Entry 8VPK (electron microscopy, 2.63 A resolution); this record covers chains A and K of the 35 polymer chains in the assembly.

# Chain A
Molecule: 23S ribosomal RNA
Organism: Mycolicibacterium smegmatis MC2 155
Sequence (3120 nucleotides; each row starts with the number of its first residue):
     1 UAAGUGUUUAAGGGCGCAUGGUGGAUGCCUUGGCACUGGGAGCCGAUGAA
    51 GGACGUAGGAGGCUGCGAUAAGCCUCGGGGAGCUGUCAACCGAGCGUUGA
   101 UCCGAGGAUGUCCGAAUGGGGAAACCCGGCACGAGUGAUGUCGUGUCACC
   151 AGGCGCUGAAUAUAUAGGCGUCUGGGGGGAACGCGGGGAAGUGAAACAUC
   201 UCAGUACCCGUAGGAAGAGAAAACAAAAUGUGAUUCCGUGAGUAGUGGCG
   251 AGCGAAAGCGGAGGAUGGCUAAACCGUAUGCAUGUGAUACCGGGUAGGGG
   301 UUGUGUGUGCGGGGUUGUGGGACCUAUCUUUCCGGCUCUACCUGGCUGGA
   351 GGGCAGUGAGAAAAUGUUGUGGUUAGCGGAAAUGGCUUGGGAUGGCCUGC
   401 CGUAGACGGUGAGAGCCCGGUACGUGAAAACCCGACGUCUGUCUUGAUGG
   451 UGUUCCCGAGUAGCAGCGGGCCCGUGGAAUCUGCUGUGAAUCUGCCGGGA
   501 CCACCCGGUAAGCCUGAAUACUUCCCAGUGACCGAUAGCGGAUUAGUACC
   551 GUGAGGGAAUGGUGAAAAGUACCCCGGGAGGGGAGUGAAAGAGUACCUGA
   601 AACCGUGCGCUUACAAUCCGUCAGAGCCCUCGACGUGUCGUGGGGUGAUG
   651 GCGUGCCUUUUGAAGAAUGAGCCUGCGAGUCAGGGACAUGUCGCGAGGUU
   701 AACCCGGGUGGGGUAGCCGCAGCGAAAGCGAGUCUGAAUAGGGCGUAUCC
   751 ACACAAGAGUGUGUGGUGUAGUGGUGUGUUCUGGACCCGAAGCGGAGUGA
   801 UCUACCCAUGGCCAGGGUGAAGCGCGGGUAAGACCGCGUGGAGGCCCGAA
   851 CCCACUUAGGUUGAAGACUGAGGGGAUGAGCUGUGGGUAGGGGUGAAAGG
   901 CCAAUCAAACUCCGUGAUAGCUGGUUCUCCCCGAAAUGCAUUUAGGUGCA
   951 GCGUCGCAUGUUUCUUGCCGGAGGUAGAGCUACUGGAUGGCCGAUGGGCC
  1001 CCACAGGGUUACUGACGUCAGCCAAACUCCGAAUGCCGGUAAGUCCAAGA
  1051 GUGCGGCAGUGAGACGGCGGGGGAUAAGCUCCGUGCGUCGAGAGGGAAAC
  1101 AGCCCAGAUCGCCGGCUAAGGCCCCUAAGCGUGUGCUAAGUGGAAAAGGA
  1151 UGUGCAGUCGCGAAGACAACCAGGAGGUUGGCUUAGAAGCAGCCACCCUU
  1201 GAAAGAGUGCGUAAUAGCUCACUGGUCAAGUGAUUGUGCGCCGAUAAUGU
  1251 AGCGGGGCUCAAGCACACCGCCGAAGCCGCGGCAGCCAACGUGUUGGCUG
  1301 GGUAGGGGAGCGUCCUGCAUCCGGUGAAGCCGCCGAGUGAUCGAGUGGUG
  1351 GAGGGUGUGGGAGUGAGAAUGCAGGCAUGAGUAGCGAUUAGGCAAGUGAG
  1401 AACCUUGCCCGCCGAAAGACCAAGGGUUCCUGGGCCAGGCCAGUCCGCCC
  1451 AGGGUGAGUCGGGACCUAAGGCGAGGCCGACAGGCGUAGUCGAUGGACAA
  1501 CGGGUUGAUAUUCCCGUACCCGUGUAUGUGCGUCCAUGAUGAAUCAGCGG
  1551 UACUAACCAUCCAAAACCACCGUGACCGCACCUUUCGGGGUGUGGCGUUG
  1601 GUGGGGCUGCAUGGGACCUUCGUUGGUAGUAGUCAAGCGAUGGGGUGACG
  1651 CAGGAAGGUAGCCGUACCGGUCAGUGGUAAUACCGGGGUAAGCCUGUAGG
  1701 GAGUCAGAUAGGUAAAUCCGUCUGGCAUAUAUCCUGAGAGGUGAUGCAUA
  1751 GCCGAGUGAGGCGAAUUCGGUGAUCCUAUGCUGCCGAGAAAAGCCUCUAG
  1801 CGAGGACAUACACGGCCCGUACCCCAAACCAACACAGGUGGUCAGGUAGA
  1851 GAAUACUAAGGCGUACGAGUGAACUAUGGUUAAGGAACUCGGCAAAAUGC
  1901 CCCCGUAACUUCGGGAGAAGGGGGACCCACAUGGCGUGUAAGCCUUUACG
  1951 GCCCAAGCGUGAGUGGGUGGCACAAACCAGUGAGAAGCGACUGUUUACUA
  2001 AAAACACAGGUCCGUGCGAAGUCGCAAGACGAUGUAUACGGACUGACGCC
  2051 UGCCCGGUGCUGGAAGGUUAAGAGGACCCGUUAACUCCCUUUGGGGGUGA
  2101 AGCGGAGAAUUUAAGCCCCAGUAAACGGCGGUGGUAACUAUAACCAUCCU
  2151 AAGGUAGCGAAAUUCCUUGUCGGGUAAGUUCCGACCUGCACGAAUGGCGU
  2201 AACGACUUCUCAACUGUCUCAACCAUAGACUCGGCGAAAUUGCACUACGA
  2251 GUAAAGAUGCUCGUUACGCGCGGCAGGACGAAAAGACCCCGGGACCUUCA
  2301 CUACAACUUGGUAUUGGUGCUCGAUACGGUUUGUGUAGGAUAGGUGGGAG
  2351 ACUGUGAAGCUCACACGCCAGUGUGGGUGGAGUCGUUGUUGAAAUACCAC
  2401 UCUGAUCGUAUUGGGCCUCUAACCUCGGACCGUAUAUCCGGUUCAGGGAC
  2451 AGUGCCUGGUGGGUAGUUUAACUGGGGCGGUUGCCUCCUAAAAUGUAACG
  2501 GAGGCGCCCAAAGGUUCCCUCAACCUGGACGGCAAUCAGGUGUUGAGUGU
  2551 AAGUGCACAAGGGAGCUUGACUGCGAGACGGACAUGUCGAGCAGGGACGA
  2601 AAGUCGGGACUAGUGAUCCGGCACCUCUGAGUGGAAGGGGUGUCGCUCAA
  2651 CGGAUAAAAGGUACCCCGGGGAUAACAGGCUGAUCUUCCCCAAGAGUCCA
  2701 UAUCGACGGGAUGGUUUGGCACCUCGAUGUCGGCUCGUCGCAUCCUGGGG
  2751 CUGGAGCAGGUCCCAAGGGUUGGGCUGUUCGCCCAUUAAAGCGGCACGCG
  2801 AGCUGGGUUUAGAACGUCGUGAGACAGUUCGGUCUCUAUCCGCCGCGCGC
  2851 GUCAGAAGCUUGAGGAAACCUGUCCCUAGUACGAGAGGACCGGGACGGAC
  2901 GAACCUCUGGUAUACCAGUUGUCCCACCAGGGGCACGGCUGGAUAGCCAC
  2951 GUUCGGACAGGAUAACCGCUGAAAGCAUCUAAGCGGGAAACCUCUUCCAA
  3001 GACCAGGCUUCUCACCCUCUAGGAGGGAUAAGGCCCCCCGCAGACCACGG
  3051 GAUUGAUAGACCAGACCUGGAAGCCUAGUAAUAGGUGCAGGGAACUGGCA
  3101 CUAACCGGCCGAAAACUUAC
Not modelled in the structure: 1, 1546-1619, 2056-2152
Small-molecule neighbours: erythromycin a (ERY): U861, A2282, A2283, A2286, A2727, G2729, U2833, C2834, U2835
Reported in the primary citation:
  - binding site for erythromycin a: A2282, U2835

# Chain K
Name: 50S Ribosomal Protein L13
Organism: Mycolicibacterium smegmatis MC2 155
UniProt: A0QSP8 (RL13_MYCS2); residue numbers follow UniProt; this construct covers 1-147
Sequence (147 residues; each row starts with the number of its first residue):
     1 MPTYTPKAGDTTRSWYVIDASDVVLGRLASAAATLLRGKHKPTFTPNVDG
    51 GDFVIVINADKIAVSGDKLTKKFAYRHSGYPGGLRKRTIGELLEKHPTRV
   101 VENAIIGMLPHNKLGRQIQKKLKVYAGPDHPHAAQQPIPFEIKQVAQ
Not modelled in the structure: 1

# Interface between chain A and chain K
Residue-residue contacts - 117 pairs, chain A then chain K:
  A3(A) / Pro-131(K)  sugar contact
  A3(A) / His-132(K)  hydrogen bond to the sugar
  A3(A) / Ala-134(K)  base contact
  A3(A) / Gln-135(K)  hydrogen bond to the sugar
  G4(A) / Trp-15(K)  sugar contact
  G4(A) / Phe-53(K)  phosphate contact
  G4(A) / His-132(K)  sugar contact
  G4(A) / Gln-135(K)  hydrogen bond to the sugar
  U5(A) / Phe-53(K)  sugar contact
  C614(A) / Arg-116(K)  hydrogen bond to the phosphate
  A615(A) / Lys-113(K)  phosphate contact
  A615(A) / Arg-116(K)  salt bridge to the phosphate
  A616(A) / Lys-113(K)  phosphate contact
  A623(A) / Asn-47(K)  base contact
  G624(A) / Thr-5(K)  phosphate contact
  G624(A) / Asn-47(K)  sugar contact
  A625(A) / Thr-5(K)  sugar contact
  A625(A) / Pro-6(K)  sugar contact
  A625(A) / Lys-7(K)  salt bridge to the phosphate
  A625(A) / Ala-8(K)  hydrogen bond to the phosphate
  G626(A) / Lys-7(K)  salt bridge to the phosphate
  G626(A) / Ala-8(K)  hydrogen bond to the phosphate
  A648(A) / Asn-47(K)  base contact
  U649(A) / Asn-47(K)  hydrogen bond to the sugar
  U649(A) / Lys-113(K)  salt bridge to the phosphate
  U649(A) / Leu-114(K)  hydrogen bond to the phosphate
  U649(A) / Gln-117(K)  sugar contact
  G650(A) / Pro-46(K)  sugar contact
  G650(A) / Asn-47(K)  sugar contact
  G650(A) / Asn-112(K)  hydrogen bond to the phosphate
  G650(A) / Lys-113(K)  hydrogen bond to the phosphate
  G650(A) / Leu-114(K)  hydrogen bond to the phosphate
  G651(A) / Asn-112(K)  hydrogen bond to the phosphate
  C1113(A) / Pro-2(K)  base contact
  C1113(A) / Thr-3(K)  hydrogen bond to the base
  C1123(A) / Ser-30(K)  hydrogen bond to the base
  C1124(A) / Ser-30(K)  sugar contact
  C1124(A) / Ala-33(K)  sugar contact
  C1124(A) / Thr-34(K)  sugar contact
  C1124(A) / Met-108(K)  hydrogen bond to the sugar
  C1125(A) / Arg-37(K)  salt bridge to the phosphate
  C1125(A) / Lys-39(K)  salt bridge to the phosphate
  C1125(A) / Met-108(K)  sugar contact
  C1125(A) / Leu-109(K)  sugar contact
  C1125(A) / Pro-110(K)  sugar contact
  A1127(A) / Lys-39(K)  salt bridge to the phosphate
  G1129(A) / Gln-147(K)  hydrogen bond to the sugar
  C1130(A) / Arg-27(K)  hydrogen bond to the base
  C1130(A) / Ile-142(K)  hydrogen bond to the base
  C1130(A) / Lys-143(K)  base contact
  C1130(A) / Gln-144(K)  sugar contact
  C1130(A) / Val-145(K)  phosphate contact
  G1131(A) / Gln-144(K)  hydrogen bond to the phosphate
  G1131(A) / Gln-147(K)  sugar contact
  G1140(A) / Lys-68(K)  hydrogen bond to the base
  G1140(A) / Lys-71(K)  salt bridge to the phosphate
  G1249(A) / His-77(K)  stacking on the base
  G1249(A) / Pro-81(K)  phosphate contact
  G1249(A) / Gly-82(K)  hydrogen bond to the phosphate
  G1249(A) / Gly-83(K)  phosphate contact
  G1249(A) / Leu-84(K)  sugar contact
  U1250(A) / Tyr-75(K)  sugar contact
  U1250(A) / Leu-84(K)  sugar contact
  G1255(A) / Gly-107(K)  hydrogen bond to the base
  G1255(A) / Met-108(K)  base contact
  G1256(A) / Ser-30(K)  base contact
  G1256(A) / Asn-103(K)  sugar contact
  G1256(A) / Ala-104(K)  hydrogen bond to the sugar
  G1256(A) / Gly-107(K)  sugar contact
  G1256(A) / Met-108(K)  hydrogen bond to the sugar
  G1257(A) / Leu-25(K)  sugar contact
  G1257(A) / Gly-26(K)  hydrogen bond to the phosphate
  G1257(A) / Lys-72(K)  salt bridge to the phosphate
  G1257(A) / Asn-103(K)  phosphate contact
  G1257(A) / Ala-104(K)  phosphate contact
  G1257(A) / Met-108(K)  sugar contact
  C1258(A) / Val-24(K)  phosphate contact
  C1258(A) / Leu-25(K)  hydrogen bond to the phosphate
  C1258(A) / Gly-26(K)  hydrogen bond to the phosphate
  C1258(A) / Lys-68(K)  salt bridge to the phosphate
  U1259(A) / Val-24(K)  phosphate contact
  U1259(A) / Ser-65(K)  base contact
  U1259(A) / Gly-66(K)  base contact
  U1259(A) / Lys-68(K)  salt bridge to the phosphate
  C1260(A) / Asp-22(K)  hydrogen bond to the base
  C1260(A) / Val-24(K)  base contact
  C1260(A) / Arg-27(K)  hydrogen bond to the sugar
  C1260(A) / Ser-65(K)  hydrogen bond to the phosphate
  A1262(A) / Gly-26(K)  hydrogen bond to the base
  A1262(A) / Arg-27(K)  base contact
  A1262(A) / Ser-30(K)  hydrogen bond to the base
  G2263(A) / His-111(K)  salt bridge to the phosphate
  U2264(A) / His-111(K)  salt bridge to the phosphate
  U2265(A) / Arg-76(K)  salt bridge to the phosphate
  U2738(A) / Pro-81(K)  phosphate contact
  C2739(A) / Pro-81(K)  phosphate contact
  C2739(A) / Gly-82(K)  phosphate contact
  A2863(A) / His-96(K)  sugar contact
  A2863(A) / Arg-99(K)  hydrogen bond to the phosphate
  G2864(A) / Arg-76(K)  hydrogen bond to the phosphate
  G2864(A) / Arg-87(K)  salt bridge to the phosphate
  G2864(A) / His-96(K)  salt bridge to the phosphate
  G2864(A) / Arg-99(K)  salt bridge to the phosphate
  G2865(A) / Arg-76(K)  salt bridge to the phosphate
  G2865(A) / Ser-78(K)  hydrogen bond to the phosphate
  G2865(A) / Tyr-80(K)  sugar contact
  A2866(A) / Ser-78(K)  hydrogen bond to the phosphate
  A2866(A) / Tyr-80(K)  sugar contact
  A2866(A) / Gly-83(K)  phosphate contact
  A2866(A) / Arg-85(K)  salt bridge to the phosphate
  C2992(A) / Arg-85(K)  phosphate contact
  U2993(A) / Lys-95(K)  salt bridge to the phosphate
  C3003(A) / Lys-120(K)  phosphate contact
  C3004(A) / Glu-102(K)  hydrogen bond to the base
  C3004(A) / Lys-120(K)  phosphate contact
  U3118(A) / Ala-134(K)  hydrogen bond to the sugar
  U3118(A) / Gln-136(K)  sugar contact
Also at the interface, not in a pair above, chain A (49 interface residues in all): A2, U1126, C2844
Also at the interface, not in a pair above, chain K (70 interface residues in all): Val-23, Ala-63, Asp-67, Gly-79, Val-100, Gly-115, Lys-123

# In short
Chain A and chain K form an interface of 49 and 70 residues respectively, with 38 hydrogen bonds, 20 salt
bridges and 1 aromatic stacking contact. Polar contacts include C1113(A)/Thr-3(K), C1123(A)/Ser-30(K) and
C1130(A)/Arg-27(K). Ligands of chain A: erythromycin a. The paper reports a binding site for erythromycin a at
A2282(A) and U2835(A).
Chain A is 23S ribosomal RNA and chain K is 50S Ribosomal Protein L13, both from Mycolicibacterium smegmatis
MC2 155; the structure, Structure of Mycobacterium smegmatis 50S ribosomal subunit bound to HflX and
erythromycin:50S-HflX-B-Ery, was determined by electron microscopy (same publication as 8VIO, 8VK0, 8VK7,
8VKI, 8VKW, 8VR4, 8VR8 and 8VRL).
